4QUM - chains A and B; structure by X-ray diffraction, 2.52 A resolution.

== Chain A ==
Name: Tyrosine-protein phosphatase non-receptor type 3
From: Homo sapiens
Notes: EC 3.1.3.48; fragment: Catalytic domain
UniProt: P26045 (PTN3_HUMAN); residue numbers follow UniProt; this construct covers 628-909
Amino-acid sequence (306 residues; each row starts with the number of its first residue):
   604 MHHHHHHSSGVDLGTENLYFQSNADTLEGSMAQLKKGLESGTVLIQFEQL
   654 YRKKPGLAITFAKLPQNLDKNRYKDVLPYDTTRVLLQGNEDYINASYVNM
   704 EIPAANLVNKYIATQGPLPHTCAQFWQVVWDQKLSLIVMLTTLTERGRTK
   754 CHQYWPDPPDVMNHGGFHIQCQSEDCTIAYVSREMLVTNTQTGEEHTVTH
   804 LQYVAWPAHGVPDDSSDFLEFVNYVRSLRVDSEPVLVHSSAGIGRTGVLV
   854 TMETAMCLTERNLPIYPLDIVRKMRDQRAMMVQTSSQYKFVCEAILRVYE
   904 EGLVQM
Disordered / not traced: 604-626, 907-909
Differences from the reference sequence: expression tag (604-627); engineered mutation A811 (Asp in P26045), S842 (Cys in P26045)

== Chain B ==
Name: Mitogen-activated protein kinase 12
Notes: EC 2.7.11.24; fragment: Activation loop
UniProt: P53778 (MK12_HUMAN); residues 182-190 here = UniProt positions 182-190
Amino-acid sequence (9 residues; numbered 182 to 190; the number before each row is that of its first residue):
   182 MTGYVVTRR
Disordered / not traced: 190
Differences from the reference sequence: engineered mutation R190 (Trp in P53778)
Modified / non-standard residues: T183 (phosphothreonine; TPO); Y185 (o-phosphotyrosine; PTR)
Curated features (UniProtKB/Swiss-Prot):
  - motif: T183 to Y185 (TXY)
  - modified residue: T183 (Phosphothreonine), Y185 (Phosphotyrosine)
  - mutagenesis: Y185 (Y185F: Loss of activity)

== Interface between chain A and chain B ==
Pairs across the interface - 23 pairs, chain A then chain B:
  R655(A) - V186(B)
  N674(A) - M182(B)
  R675(A) - M182(B)
  Y676(A) - M182(B)
  Y676(A) - T183(B)
  Y676(A) - Y185(B)
  K677(A) - M182(B)
  D678(A) - G184(B)
  D678(A) - Y185(B)  hydrogen bond (side chain-backbone)
  D678(A) - V186(B)  hydrogen bond (side chain-backbone)
  V679(A) - Y185(B)
  R751(A) - T183(B)
  H812(A) - Y185(B)
  H812(A) - R189(B)
  S842(A) - Y185(B)
  S843(A) - Y185(B)
  A844(A) - Y185(B)
  G845(A) - Y185(B)
  I846(A) - Y185(B)
  G847(A) - Y185(B)
  R848(A) - Y185(B)
  Q886(A) - Y185(B)  hydrogen bond (side chain-backbone)
  Q886(A) - V187(B)
Also at the interface, not in a pair above, chain A (20 interface residues in all): L671, M883, T887

== Overview ==
Chain A and chain B form an interface of 20 and 7 residues respectively, with 3 hydrogen bonds. Among the
polar pairs are D678(A)-Y185(B), D678(A)-V186(B) and Q886(A)-Y185(B). From UniProt: one mutagenesis site on
chain B.
Chain A is Tyrosine-protein phosphatase non-receptor type 3 (Homo sapiens) and chain B is Mitogen-activated
protein kinase 12; the structure, Crystal structure of PTPN3 (PTPH1) in complex with a dually phosphorylated
MAPK12 peptide, was determined by X-ray diffraction (same publication as 4QUN).
